Entry 6MKN (X-ray diffraction, 3.46 A resolution); this record covers chains A and G of the 23 polymer chains in the assembly.

[Chain A]
Molecule: 16S rRNA
Source organism: Thermus thermophilus HB8
Sequence (1507 nucleotides; numbered 5 to 1544 plus 13 insertion-coded residues; 46 numbers in that range are skipped by the numbering (no residue carries them; nothing is unmodelled there); the number before each row is that of its first residue; a row labelled like 190A-190L holds insertion residues (190A, then the next letters in order)):
     5 UGGAGAGUUU GAUCCUGGCU CAGGGUGAAC GCUGGCGGCG UGCCUAAGAC AUGCAAGUCG
    65 UGCGGG
    73 CCGCGGGGUU UU
    88 ACUCCG
    95 UGGUC
   101 AGCGGCGGAC GGGUGAGUAA CGCGUGGGU
  129A G
   130 ACCUACCCGG AAGAGGGGGA CAACCCGGGG AAACUCGGGC UAAUCCCCCA UGUGGACCCG
   190 C
190A-190L CCCUUGGGGUGU
   191 GUCCAAAGGG CUUU
   216 GCCCGCUUCC GGAUGGGCCC GCGUCCCAUC AGCUAGUUGG UGGGGUAAUG GCCCACCAAG
   276 GCGACGACGG GUAGCCGGUC UGAGAGGAUG GCCGGCCACA GGGGCACUGA GACACGGGCC
   336 CCACUCCUAC GGGAGGCAGC AGUUAGGAAU CUUCCGCAAU GGGCGCAAGC CUGACGGAGC
   396 GACGCCGCUU GGAGGAAGAA GCCCUUCGGG GUGUAAACUC CUGAA
   442 CCCGGGACGA AACCCCCGAC GA
   474 GGGGACUGAC GGUACCGGG
   494 GUAAUAGCGC CGGCCAACUC CGUGCCAGCA GCCGCGGUAA UACGGAGGGC GCGAGCGUUA
   554 CCCGGAUUCA CUGGGCGUAA AGGGCGUGUA GGCGGCCUGG GGCGUCCCAU GUGAAAGACC
   614 ACGGCUCAAC CGUGGGGGAG CGUGGGAUAC GCUCAGGCUA GACGGUGGGA GAGGGUGGUG
   674 GAAUUCCCGG AGUAGCGGUG AAAUGCGCAG AUACCGGGAG GAACGCCGAU GGCGAAGGCA
   734 GCCACCUGGU CCACCCGUGA CGCUGAGGCG CGAAAGCGUG GGGAGCAAAC CGGAUUAGAU
   794 ACCCGGGUAG UCCACGCCCU AAACGAUGCG CGCUAGGUCU CUGGGUCU
   848 CCUGGGGGCC GAAGCUAACG CGUUAAGCGC GCCGCCUGGG GAGUACGGCC GCAAGGCUGA
   908 AACUCAAAGG AAUUGACGGG GGCCCGCACA AGCGGUGGAG CAUGUGGUUU AAUUCGAAGC
   968 AACGCGAAGA ACCUUACCAG GCCUUGACAU GCUAGGAACC CGGGUGAAAG CCUGGGGUGC
  1028 CCCGGGGAGC CCUAGCACAG GUGCUGCAUG GCCGUCGUCA GCUCGUGCCG UGAGGUGUUG
  1088 GGUUAAGUCC CGCAACGAGC GCAACCCCCG CCGUUAGUUG CCAGCGGUUC GGCCGGGCAC
  1148 UCUAACGGGA CUGCCCGCGA AA
  1171 GCGGGAGGAA GGAGGGGACG ACGUCUGGUC AGCAUGGCCC UUACGGCCUG GGCGACACAC
  1231 GUGCUACAAU GCCCACUACA AAGCGAUGCC ACCCGGCAAC GGGGAGCUAA UCGCAAAAAG
  1291 GUGGGCCCAG UUCGGAUUGG GGUCUGCAAC CCGACCCCAU GAAGCCGGAA UCGCUAGUAA
  1351 UCGCGGAUCA GCAUGCCGCG GUGAAUACGU UCCCGGGCCU UGUACACACC GCCCGUCACG
  1411 CCAUGGGAGC GGGCUCUACC CGAAGUCGCC GGG
  1446 AGCCUACGGG
  1459 CAGGCGCCGA GGGUAGGGCC CGUGACUGGG GCGAAGUCGU AACAAGGUAG CUGUACCGGA
  1519 AGGUGCGGCU GGAUCA
  1539 CUUUCU
Sequence notes: insertion (1540-1544)
Ion coordination: Mg2+ site 1 near U14 (its only coordinating residue here); Mg2+ site 2 near G21 (its only coordinating residue here); Mg2+ site 3: C48, U49; Mg2+ site 4 near A53 (its only coordinating residue here); Mg2+ site 5: G70, U98; Mg2+ site 6 near G105 (its only coordinating residue here); Mg2+ site 7 near A109 (its only coordinating residue here); Mg2+ site 8: A116, G117, G289; Mg2+ site 9: G124, U125, G236; Mg2+ site 10: C174, C175; Mg2+ site 11 near A195 (its only coordinating residue here); Mg2+ site 12 near C352 (its only coordinating residue here); 34 more Mg2+ sites not listed
Residues lining bound ligands: paromomycin (PAR): G1405, U1406, C1407, A1408, C1409, C1490, G1491, A1492, A1493, G1494, U1495, C1496

[Chain G]
Protein: 30S ribosomal protein S7
Source organism: Thermus thermophilus HB8
UniProtKB: P17291 (RS7_THET8); residue numbers follow UniProt; this construct covers 1-156
Sequence (156 residues; each row starts with the number of its first residue):
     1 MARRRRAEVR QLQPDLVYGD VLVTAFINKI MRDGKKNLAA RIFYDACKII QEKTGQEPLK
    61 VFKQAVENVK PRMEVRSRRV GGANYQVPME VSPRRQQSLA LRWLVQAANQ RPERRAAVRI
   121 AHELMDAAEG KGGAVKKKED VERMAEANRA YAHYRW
Disordered / not traced: 1

[How chain A and chain G interact]
Contacting residue pairs - 69 pairs, chain A then chain G:
  C932(A) - Arg3(G)  base contact
  C932(A) - Arg4(G)  hydrogen bond to the phosphate
  G933(A) - Arg3(G)  hydrogen bond to the base
  G933(A) - Arg4(G)  salt bridge to the phosphate
  A935(A) - Arg3(G)  base contact
  A938(A) - Arg95(G)  hydrogen bond to the phosphate
  G939(A) - Lys29(G)  phosphate contact
  G939(A) - Arg95(G)  salt bridge to the phosphate
  G939(A) - Arg102(G)  salt bridge to the phosphate
  C940(A) - Lys29(G)  salt bridge to the phosphate
  C940(A) - Arg102(G)  salt bridge to the phosphate
  A1092(A) - Arg4(G)  phosphate contact
  A1092(A) - Arg5(G)  salt bridge to the phosphate
  A1093(A) - Arg4(G)  salt bridge to the phosphate
  G1173(A) - Arg5(G)  salt bridge to the phosphate
  A1239(A) - Arg114(G)  hydrogen bond to the sugar
  U1240(A) - Ile30(G)  hydrogen bond to the base
  U1240(A) - Arg32(G)  hydrogen bond to the sugar
  U1240(A) - Leu38(G)  phosphate contact
  U1240(A) - Ile42(G)  sugar contact
  U1240(A) - Asn109(G)  hydrogen bond to the base
  U1240(A) - Arg114(G)  phosphate contact
  U1240(A) - Arg115(G)  phosphate contact
  U1240(A) - Ala116(G)  hydrogen bond to the phosphate
  U1240(A) - Arg119(G)  salt bridge to the phosphate
  G1241(A) - Lys35(G)  salt bridge to the phosphate
  G1241(A) - Leu38(G)  phosphate contact
  A1289(A) - Lys35(G)  sugar contact
  G1290(A) - Lys35(G)  salt bridge to the phosphate
  G1290(A) - Asn37(G)  phosphate contact
  G1291(A) - Asn37(G)  hydrogen bond to the phosphate
  G1291(A) - Arg41(G)  salt bridge to the phosphate
  U1292(A) - Arg41(G)  salt bridge to the phosphate
  C1297(A) - Arg114(G)  hydrogen bond to the sugar
  C1298(A) - Arg114(G)  salt bridge to the phosphate
  A1346(A) - Arg10(G)  hydrogen bond to the base
  A1350(A) - Asp33(G)  hydrogen bond to the sugar
  U1351(A) - Asp33(G)  sugar contact
  U1372(A) - Gly34(G)  hydrogen bond to the sugar
  G1373(A) - Met31(G)  phosphate contact
  G1373(A) - Gly34(G)  sugar contact
  G1373(A) - Lys36(G)  sugar contact
  A1374(A) - Asn28(G)  hydrogen bond to the phosphate
  A1374(A) - Lys36(G)  salt bridge to the phosphate
  A1375(A) - Arg10(G)  phosphate contact
  A1375(A) - Leu12(G)  phosphate contact
  A1375(A) - Asn28(G)  hydrogen bond to the phosphate
  A1375(A) - Lys29(G)  hydrogen bond to the sugar
  U1376(A) - Arg10(G)  hydrogen bond to the base
  U1376(A) - Arg94(G)  salt bridge to the phosphate
  U1376(A) - Ser98(G)  hydrogen bond to the phosphate
  A1377(A) - Ala2(G)  sugar contact
  A1377(A) - Ala7(G)  base contact
  A1377(A) - Arg94(G)  salt bridge to the phosphate
  C1378(A) - Ala2(G)  phosphate contact
  C1378(A) - Arg6(G)  phosphate contact
  C1378(A) - Ala7(G)  phosphate contact
  C1378(A) - Arg76(G)  hydrogen bond to the base
  G1379(A) - Ala2(G)  hydrogen bond to the base
  G1379(A) - Arg6(G)  salt bridge to the phosphate
  U1380(A) - Ala2(G)  base contact
  U1380(A) - Arg3(G)  hydrogen bond to the base
  U1381(A) - Arg78(G)  base contact
  U1381(A) - Arg79(G)  sugar contact
  U1381(A) - Trp156(G)  base contact
  C1382(A) - Arg79(G)  sugar contact
  A1534(A) - Gly81(G)  sugar contact
  C1539(A) - Gly81(G)  phosphate contact
  C1539(A) - Gly82(G)  phosphate contact
Also at the interface, not in a pair above, chain A (38 interface residues in all): G693, A694, C936, A937
Also at the interface, not in a pair above, chain G (38 interface residues in all): Tyr85, Val105

[Summary]
Chain A and chain G each contribute 38 residues to their interface, with 21 hydrogen bonds and 18 salt
bridges. Polar contacts include G933(A)-Arg3(G), U1240(A)-Ile30(G) and U1240(A)-Asn109(G). Bound to chain A:
paromomycin. C48(A) and U49(A) form the Mg2+ site 3.
Chain A is 16S rRNA and chain G is 30S ribosomal protein S7, both from Thermus thermophilus HB8; the
structure, Structure of the Thermus thermophilus 30S ribosomal subunit complexed with an inosine (I34)
modified anticodon stem ..., was determined by X-ray diffraction together with 6DTI, 6MPF and 6MPI from the
same study.
